PDB entry 5HKL | X-ray diffraction, 1.90 A resolution | chains A and B

== Chain A (and B) ==
Name: Orotate phosphoribosyltransferase
Source organism: Mycobacterium tuberculosis (strain ATCC 25618 / H37Rv)
Notes: EC 2.4.2.10; chain B of this document is another copy of the same molecule, construct and numbering; everything in this record applies to it too
UniProt: P9WHK9 (PYRE_MYCTU); numbering as in UniProt (aligned over 1-179)
Chain sequence (190 residues; each row starts with the number of its first residue; numbers below 1 keep their minus sign (His-10 is residue -10)):
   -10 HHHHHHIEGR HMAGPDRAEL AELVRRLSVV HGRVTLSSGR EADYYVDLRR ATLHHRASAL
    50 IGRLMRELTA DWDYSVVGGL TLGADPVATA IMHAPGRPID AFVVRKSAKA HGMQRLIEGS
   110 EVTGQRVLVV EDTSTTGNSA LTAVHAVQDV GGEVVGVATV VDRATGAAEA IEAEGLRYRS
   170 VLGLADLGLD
Unresolved in the structure: -10 to 2, 97-104, 179 (chain B: 21-30, 98-103, 179)
Sequence notes: expression tag (-10 to 0)
Swiss-Prot annotation at these positions:
  - binding site (5-phospho-alpha-D-ribose 1-diphosphate): Arg94, Lys95, Lys98, His100, Glu120 to Ser128
  - binding site (orotate): Thr124, Arg152
Reported in the primary citation:
  - binding site for phosphate ion: Thr124, Thr125, Gly126
  - conformationally variable residues (domain motion): Ser26

== How chain A and chain B interact ==
Pairs across the interface - 49 pairs, chain A then chain B:
  Tyr34(A) with Arg104(B)
  Asp36(A) with Arg104(B), salt bridge
  Arg38(A) with Arg104(B); Glu107(B), salt bridge; Gly108(B)
  Arg39(A) with Arg104(B); Gly108(B)
  Leu42(A) with Thr78(B); Met81(B); Asp89(B); Ala90(B), hydrogen bond (backbone-backbone); Val92(B), hydrophobic; Gly108(B); Ser109(B), hydrogen bond (backbone-side chain)
  His43(A) with Met81(B); Asp89(B)
  His44(A) with Met81(B); Pro87(B); Ile88(B); Asp89(B), salt bridge
  Ser47(A) with Met81(B); His82(B)
  Ala48(A) with His82(B)
  Thr70(A) with Leu71(B)
  Leu71(A) with Arg94(B)
  Asp74(A) with Leu71(B)
  Thr78(A) with Leu42(B); Thr78(B), hydrogen bond
  Ala79(A) with His82(B)
  Met81(A) with Leu42(B); His43(B); His44(B); Ser47(B)
  His82(A) with Ser47(B); Ala79(B); His82(B)
  Pro87(A) with His44(B)
  Ile88(A) with His44(B)
  Asp89(A) with Leu42(B); His43(B); His44(B), salt bridge
  Ala90(A) with Leu42(B), hydrogen bond (backbone-backbone)
  Arg94(A) with Leu71(B)
  Glu107(A) with Arg38(B), salt bridge; Leu71(B)
  Gly108(A) with Arg38(B); Arg39(B); Leu42(B)
  Ser109(A) with Leu42(B), hydrogen bond (side chain-backbone)
Interface residues without a listed pair, chain A (28 interface residues in all): Thr41, Pro75, Phe91, Val92
Interface residues without a listed pair, chain B (28 interface residues in all): Thr41, Ala48, Thr70, Asp74, Pro75, Phe91, Glu110

== In short ==
Chain A and chain B each contribute 28 residues to their interface; the contacts include 5 hydrogen bonds and
5 salt bridges. Polar pairs include Asp36(A)-Arg104(B), Arg38(A)-Glu107(B) and His44(A)-Asp89(B). From the
paper: a binding site for phosphate ion at Thr124(A), Thr125(A) and Gly126(A); conformational variability at
Ser26(A).
Chain A and chain B are both Orotate phosphoribosyltransferase (Mycobacterium tuberculosis (strain ATCC 25618
/ H37Rv)); the structure, Crystal structure of Mycobacterium tuberculosis H37Rv orotate
phosphoribosyltransferase in complex with inorganic phosphate, was determined by X-ray diffraction (same
publication as 5HKF and 5HKI).
